Entry 6TUW (X-ray diffraction, 3.50 A resolution); this record covers chains A and B of the 3 polymer chains in the assembly.

# Chain A
Name: DNA repair protein complementing XP-G cells
Organism: Homo sapiens
Notes: EC 3.1.-.-
Reference sequence: P28715 (ERCC5_HUMAN); the construct has insertions or renumbered stretches relative to UniProt, so the offset changes along the chain: 1-95 = UniProt 1-95; 731-747 = UniProt 96-112; 750-990 = UniProt 750-990
Sequence (355 residues; numbered 1 to 990; 635 numbers in that range are skipped by the numbering (no residue carries them; nothing is unmodelled there); the number before each row is that of its first residue):
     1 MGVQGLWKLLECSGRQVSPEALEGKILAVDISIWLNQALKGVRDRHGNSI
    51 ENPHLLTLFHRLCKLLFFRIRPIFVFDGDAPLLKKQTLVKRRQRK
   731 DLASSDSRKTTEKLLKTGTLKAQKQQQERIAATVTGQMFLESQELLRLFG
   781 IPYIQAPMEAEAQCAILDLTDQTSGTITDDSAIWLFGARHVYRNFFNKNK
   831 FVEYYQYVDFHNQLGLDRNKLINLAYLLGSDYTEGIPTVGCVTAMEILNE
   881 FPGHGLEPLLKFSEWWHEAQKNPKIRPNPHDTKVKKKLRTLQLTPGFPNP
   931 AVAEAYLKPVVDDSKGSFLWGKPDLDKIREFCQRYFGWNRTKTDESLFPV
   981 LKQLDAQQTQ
Disordered / not traced: 39-46, 731-751, 905-912, 986-990
Sequence notes: linker (748-749); conflict Ala812 (Asp in P28715)
Swiss-Prot annotation at these positions:
  - region: Ile31 to Phe67 (DNA-binding), His820 to Gln836 (DNA-binding), Arg848 to Glu880 (DNA-binding), Thr912 to Leu918 (DNA-binding), Leu981 to Gln990 (Interaction with PCNA)
  - binding site (Mg(2+)): Asp30, Asp77, Glu789, Glu791, Asp810, Asp861
  - modified residue: Lys8 (N6-acetyllysine)
From the paper describing this entry:
  - binding site for the 11-nt DNA strand: Gly870, Val872, Thr873
  - binding site for the 11-nt DNA strand (chain B): Gln37, His60, Arg823, Asn827, Lys828, Lys830
  - conformationally variable residues (side-chain flip): Trp34
  - mutagenesis - R43A/R45A, R92A, R823A: decreased binding to DNA
  - mutagenesis - R43A/R45A, H60A, K84A, R91A, K828E, K913A, K916A, K917E, K972E: unchanged binding to DNA
  - mutagenesis - R91A, R92A: decreased catalytic activity
  - mutagenesis - K84A: abolished catalytic activity
  - mutagenesis - R43A/R45A, H60A, R823A, K828E, K972E: decreased catalytic activity on DNA
  - mutagenesis - K913A, K916A, K917E: unchanged catalytic activity on DNA
  - catalytic residues: Asp30, Asp77, Glu789, Glu791, Asp810, Asp861 (by similarity / conservation)
  - disease-associated variants - A792V, A795T (Tm change 6.5 degC), W968C (Tm change 4 degC): decreased stability
  - disease-associated variants - P72H, G805R, W814S: decreased stability (proposed by the authors, not directly observed)
  - disease-associated variants - A28D: decreased stability (from molecular simulation)
  - disease-associated variants - A28D, L65P, P72H, L778P, G805R, W814S, A818V, L858P, A874T (proposed by the authors, not directly observed)

# Chain B
Molecule: 11-nt DNA strand
Sequence (11 nucleotides; numbered 1 to 11; the number before each row is that of its first residue):
     1 TTGCAGAGTTC
Disordered / not traced: 1

# How chain A and chain B interact
Residue-residue contacts (5):
  Glu11(A) - DC4(B)  phosphate contact
  Gln37(A) - DT2(B)  hydrogen bond to the phosphate
  Arg823(A) - DC4(B)  salt bridge to the phosphate
  Lys830(A) - DG3(B)  phosphate contact
  Lys830(A) - DC4(B)  salt bridge to the phosphate
Other interface residues (no listed pair), chain A (6 interface residues in all): Asn824, Asn827

# In short
6 residues of chain A face 3 of chain B across their interface; the contacts include 1 hydrogen bond and 2
salt bridges. Polar pairs include Gln37(A)-DT2(B), Arg823(A)-DC4(B) and Lys830(A)-DC4(B). From the paper:
catalytic residues Asp30(A), Asp77(A) and Glu789(A) among others; A792V, A795T and W968C of chain A, among
others, reduce stability; 18 substitutions were tested in all.
Here chain A is DNA repair protein complementing XP-G cells (Homo sapiens) and chain B is an 11-nt DNA strand.
Entry 6TUW (human XPG-DNA, Complex 1) was determined by X-ray diffraction together with 6TUR, 6TUS and 6TUX
from the same study.
